Entry 3NF3 (X-ray diffraction, 2.40 A resolution); this record covers chains A and C.

# Chain A
Protein: BoNT/A
From: Clostridium botulinum
Notes: fragment: Light Chain, residues 1-420
UniProtKB: Q7B8V4 (Q7B8V4_CLOBO); residue numbers follow UniProt; this construct covers 1-420
Sequence (425 residues; each row starts with the number of its first residue):
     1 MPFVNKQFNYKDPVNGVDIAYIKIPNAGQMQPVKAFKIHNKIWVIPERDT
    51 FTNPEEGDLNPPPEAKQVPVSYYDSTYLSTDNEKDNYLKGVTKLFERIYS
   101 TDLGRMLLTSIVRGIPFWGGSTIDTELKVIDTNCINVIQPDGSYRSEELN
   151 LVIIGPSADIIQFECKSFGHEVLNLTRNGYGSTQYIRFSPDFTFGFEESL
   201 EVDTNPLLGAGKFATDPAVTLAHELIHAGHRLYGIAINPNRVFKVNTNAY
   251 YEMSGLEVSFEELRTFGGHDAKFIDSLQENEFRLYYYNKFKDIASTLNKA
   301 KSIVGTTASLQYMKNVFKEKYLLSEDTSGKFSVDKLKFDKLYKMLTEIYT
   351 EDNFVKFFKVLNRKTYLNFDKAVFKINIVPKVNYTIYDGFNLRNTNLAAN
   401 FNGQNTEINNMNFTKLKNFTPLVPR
Unresolved in the structure: 27-28, 60, 199-210, 247-255, 307, 418-425
Sequence notes: expression tag (421-425)
Small-molecule neighbours: Zn2+ (ZN): His223, Glu224, His227, Glu262, Tyr366
What the authors report for this chain:
  - catalytic residues: Glu224, Tyr366 (citing earlier work)
  - conformationally variable residues (loop rearrangement, side-chain flip): Arg363, Leu367 to Ala372
  - Zn2+ coordination: His223, His227, Glu262
  - specificity-determining residues: Asp370 (proposed by the authors, not directly observed)

# Chain C
Protein: JTH-NB72-39 inhibitor
Sequence (8 residues; numbered 1 to 8; the number before each row is that of its first residue):
     1 RRFAAMLA
Modified positions: Ala4 (alpha-aminoisobutyric acid; AIB)

# Interface between chain A and chain C
Residue-residue contacts - 23 pairs, chain A then chain C:
  Lys66(A) - Ala4(C)
  Lys66(A) - Ala8(C)
  Pro69(A) - Arg2(C)  hydrogen bond (backbone-side chain)
  Val70(A) - Arg2(C)  hydrogen bond (backbone-side chain)
  Val70(A) - Ala4(C)
  Ile161(A) - Arg2(C)  hydrogen bond (backbone-side chain)
  Phe163(A) - Arg1(C)
  Glu164(A) - Arg1(C)  salt bridge
  Cys165(A) - Arg1(C)
  Phe194(A) - Arg2(C)
  His223(A) - Arg1(C)  hydrogen bond (side chain-backbone)
  Glu224(A) - Arg1(C)  hydrogen bond (side chain-backbone)
  His227(A) - Arg1(C)
  Ser259(A) - Met6(C)
  Glu262(A) - Arg1(C)  hydrogen bond (side chain-backbone)
  Tyr366(A) - Arg1(C)  hydrogen bond (side chain-backbone)
  Tyr366(A) - Arg2(C)  hydrogen bond (side chain-backbone)
  Tyr366(A) - Phe3(C)  hydrogen bond (side chain-backbone)
  Leu367(A) - Phe3(C)  hydrophobic
  Asn368(A) - Phe3(C)
  Phe369(A) - Phe3(C)  hydrophobic
  Phe369(A) - Leu7(C)  hydrophobic
  Asp370(A) - Arg2(C)  salt bridge
Also at the interface, not in a pair above, chain A (22 interface residues in all): Arg231, Leu256, Glu257, Val258
The authors on this interface:
  - specific contacts: Glu164(A)-Arg1(C) (salt bridge), Cys165(A)-Arg1(C), Phe194(A)-Arg2(C) (cation-pi contact), Glu224(A)-Arg1(C) (hydrogen bond), Leu256(A)-Phe3(C), Glu257(A)-Met6(C), Val258(A)-Met6(C), Ser259(A)-Met6(C), Glu262(A)-Met6(C), Arg363(A)-Phe3(C) (water-mediated contact), Tyr366(A)-Arg1(C) (hydrogen bond), Leu367(A)-Phe3(C) (hydrophobic contact), Asn368(A)-Phe3(C) (hydrophobic contact), Phe369(A)-Phe3(C) (hydrophobic contact), Phe369(A)-Leu7(C), Asp370(A)-Arg2(C) (salt bridge)
  - interface residues, chain A: Val70(A), Glu164(A), Cys165(A), Phe194(A), Glu224(A), Leu256(A), Glu257(A), Val258(A), Ser259(A), Glu262(A), Arg363(A), Tyr366(A), Leu367(A), Asn368(A), Phe369(A), Asp370(A)

# In short
22 residues of chain A face 7 of chain C across their interface; the contacts include 9 hydrogen bonds and 2
salt bridges. Polar contacts include Glu164(A)-Arg1(C), Asp370(A)-Arg2(C) and Pro69(A)-Arg2(C). The authors
report salt bridges between Glu164(A) and Arg1(C) and Asp370(A) and Arg2(C); contacts between Cys165(A) and
Arg1(C), Leu256(A) and Phe3(C) and Glu257(A) and Met6(C) among others; a cation-pi contact between Phe194(A)
and Arg2(C). The paper reports catalytic residues Glu224(A) and Tyr366(A); interface residues Val70(A),
Glu164(A) and Cys165(A) among others.
Here chain A is BoNT/A (Clostridium botulinum) and chain C is JTH-NB72-39 inhibitor. Entry 3NF3 (Crystal
structure of BoNT/A LC with JTH-NB-7239 peptide) was determined by X-ray diffraction.
